Entry 1YDB (X-ray diffraction, 1.90 A resolution); this record covers chain A.

Chain A:
Name: Carbonic anhydrase II
Organism: Homo sapiens
Notes: EC 4.2.1.1
UniProt: P00918 (CAH2_HUMAN); the author numbering skips numbers that UniProt does not, so the offset changes along the chain: 2-125 = UniProt 1-124; 127-261 = UniProt 125-259
Sequence (259 residues; numbered 2 to 261; 1 number in that range is skipped by the numbering (no residue carries it; nothing is unmodelled there); the number before each row is that of its first residue):
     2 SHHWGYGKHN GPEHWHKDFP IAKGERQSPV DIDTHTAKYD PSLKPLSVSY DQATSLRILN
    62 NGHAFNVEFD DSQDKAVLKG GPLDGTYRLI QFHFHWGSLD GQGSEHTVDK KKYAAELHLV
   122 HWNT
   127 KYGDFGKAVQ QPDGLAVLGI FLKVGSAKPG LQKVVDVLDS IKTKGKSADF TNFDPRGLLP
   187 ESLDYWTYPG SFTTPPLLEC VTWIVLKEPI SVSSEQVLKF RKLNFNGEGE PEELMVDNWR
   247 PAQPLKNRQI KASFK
Not modelled in the structure: 2-4, 261
Sequence notes: conflict Phe-198 (Leu196 in P00918)
Bound ions: Zn2+: His-94, His-96, His-119 (together with 5-acetamido-1,3,4-thiadiazole-2-sulfonamide); Hg2+: Val-135, Gln-137, Glu-205, Cys-206
Residues lining bound ligands: 5-acetamido-1,3,4-thiadiazole-2-sulfonamide (AZM): Gln-92, His-94, His-96, Glu-106, His-119, Val-121, Phe-131, Val-143, Ser-197, Phe-198, Thr-199, Thr-200, Trp-209
From the paper describing this entry:
  - conformationally variable residues (side-chain flip): Phe-198
  - binding site for 5-acetamido-1,3,4-thiadiazole-2-sulfonamide: Phe-198
  - catalytic residues: His-64 (citing earlier work)

In short:
Ligands of chain A: 5-acetamido-1,3,4-thiadiazole-2-sulfonamide. His-94, His-96 and His-119 form the Zn2+
site. The Hg2+ site is built by Val-135, Gln-137, Glu-205 and Cys-206. The paper reports the catalytic residue
His-64; a binding site for 5-acetamido-1,3,4-thiadiazole-2-sulfonamide at Phe-198.
Chain A is Carbonic anhydrase II (Homo sapiens); the structure, Structural basis of inhibitor affinity to
variants of human carbonic anhydrase II, was determined by X-ray diffraction, deposited together with 1YDA,
1YDC and 1YDD.
